7X3V - chains D and J of the 11 polymer chains in the assembly; structure by electron microscopy, 3.09 A resolution.

# Chain D
Protein: Histone H2B 1.1
Organism: Xenopus laevis
Reference sequence: P02281 (H2B11_XENLA); residues -3 to 122 here correspond to UniProt positions 1-126 (UniProt number = residue number + 4)
Chain sequence (126 residues; row label = number of the first residue in the row; numbers below 1 keep their minus sign (Met-3 is residue -3)):
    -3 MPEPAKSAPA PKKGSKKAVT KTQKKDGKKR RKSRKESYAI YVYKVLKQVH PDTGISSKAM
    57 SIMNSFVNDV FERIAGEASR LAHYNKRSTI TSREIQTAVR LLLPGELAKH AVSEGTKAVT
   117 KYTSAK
Not modelled in the structure: -3 to 28, 122
UniProt features mapped onto this chain:
  - modified residue: Lys2 (N6-acetyllysine), Lys9 (N6-acetyllysine), Ser11 (Phosphoserine), Lys12 (N6-acetyllysine), Lys17 (N6-acetyllysine)
  - glycosylation: Ser109 (O-linked (GlcNAc) serine)
  - cross-link: Lys117 (Glycyl lysine isopeptide (Lys-Gly) (interchain with G-Cter in ubiquitin))

# Chain J
Molecule: 146-nt DNA strand
Sequence (146 nucleotides; numbered 1 to 146; the number before each row is that of its first residue):
     1 TCAGGATGTA TATATCTGAC ACGTGCCTGG AGACTAGGGA GTAATCCCCT TGGCGGTTAA
    61 AACGCGGGGG ACAGCGCGTA CGTGCGTTTA AGCGGTGCTA GAGCTGTCTA CGACCAATTG
   121 AGCGGCCTCG GCACCGGGAT TCTCCA

# Interface between chain D and chain J
Residue-residue contacts - 11 pairs, chain D then chain J:
  Ser29(D) - DC104(J)  phosphate contact
  Arg30(D) - DT28(J)  sugar contact
  Gly50(D) - DA21(J)  phosphate contact
  Ile51(D) - DA21(J)  phosphate contact
  Ser52(D) - DC20(J)  hydrogen bond to the phosphate
  Ser53(D) - DC20(J)  hydrogen bond to the phosphate
  Arg83(D) - DG41(J)  salt bridge to the phosphate
  Ser84(D) - DG39(J)  hydrogen bond to the phosphate
  Ser84(D) - DA40(J)  hydrogen bond to the phosphate
  Thr85(D) - DG39(J)  phosphate contact
  Thr85(D) - DA40(J)  hydrogen bond to the phosphate
Interface residues without a listed pair, chain D (11 interface residues in all): Glu32, Tyr39
Interface residues without a listed pair, chain J (10 interface residues in all): DC22, DC27, DG29

# In short
Chain D and chain J form an interface of 11 and 10 residues respectively, with 5 hydrogen bonds and 1 salt
bridge. Polar contacts include Ser52(D)-DC20(J), Ser53(D)-DC20(J) and Ser84(D)-DG39(J).
Chain D is Histone H2B 1.1 (Xenopus laevis) and chain J is a 146-nt DNA strand; the structure, Cryo-EM
structure of IOC3-N2 nucleosome, was determined by electron microscopy together with 7X3T, 7X3W and 7X3X from
the same study.
